PDB entry 9FOZ | X-ray diffraction, 1.69 A resolution | chain A

== Chain A ==
Molecule: Indoleamine 2,3-dioxygenase 1
Source organism: Homo sapiens
Notes: EC 1.13.11.52
UniProtKB: P14902 (I23O1_HUMAN); residue numbers follow UniProt; this construct covers 9-403
Sequence (418 residues; each row starts with the number of its first residue; numbers below 1 keep their minus sign (Met-14 is residue -14)):
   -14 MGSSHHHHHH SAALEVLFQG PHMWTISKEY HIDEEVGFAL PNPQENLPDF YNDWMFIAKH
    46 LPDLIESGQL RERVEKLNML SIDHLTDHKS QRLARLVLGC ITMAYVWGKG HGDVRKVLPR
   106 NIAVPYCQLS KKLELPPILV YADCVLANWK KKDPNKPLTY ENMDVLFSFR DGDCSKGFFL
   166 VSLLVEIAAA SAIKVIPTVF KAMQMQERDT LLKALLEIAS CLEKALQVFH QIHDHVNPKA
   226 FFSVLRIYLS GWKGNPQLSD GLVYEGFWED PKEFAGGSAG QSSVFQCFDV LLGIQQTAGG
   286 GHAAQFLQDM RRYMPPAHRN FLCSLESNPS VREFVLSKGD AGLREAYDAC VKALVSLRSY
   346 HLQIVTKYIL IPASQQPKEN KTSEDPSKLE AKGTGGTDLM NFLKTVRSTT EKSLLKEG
Unresolved in the structure: -14 to 3, 362-375
Construct notes: initiating methionine (-14); expression tag (-13 to 8)
Metal / ion sites: heme Fe: His346 (together with A1H93)
Ligand contacts:
  - A1H93 ((R)-[1-[2,5-bis(fluoranyl)-4-methoxy-phenyl]-1,2,3-triazol-4-yl]-(6-cyclopropylimidazo[1,5-a]pyrazin-5-yl)methanol): Tyr126, Cys129, Val130, Phe163, Phe164, Ser167, Phe226, Phe227, Arg231, Leu234, Gly262, Ser263, Ala264, His346, Ile354, Ala376, Lys377, Gly378, Thr379, Leu384
  - heme (HEM): Tyr126, Phe163, Val166, Ser167, Val170, Glu171, Phe214, Ile217, Val221, Phe226, Gly262, Ser263, Ala264, Gly265, Phe270, Phe291, Arg343, His346, Ile349, Val350, Tyr353, Ile354, Gly378, Thr379, Leu384, Phe387, Leu388, Val391
UniProt features mapped onto this chain:
  - binding site (heme b): His346

== Summary ==
Bound to chain A: heme and compound A1H93. UniProt lists heme b-binding residue His346.
Chain A is Indoleamine 2,3-dioxygenase 1 (Homo sapiens); the structure, Cocrystal structure of IDO with a
bound inhibitor, was determined by X-ray diffraction (same publication as 9FON).
